7DUJ - chains A and Q of the 23 polymer chains in the assembly; structure by X-ray diffraction, 3.75 A resolution.

[Chain A]
Molecule: 30S Ribosomal RNA rRNA
From: Thermus thermophilus HB8
Sequence (1522 nucleotides; row label = number of the first residue in the row; note: 42 numbers in that range are skipped by the numbering (no residue carries them; nothing is unmodelled there); a row labelled like 190A-190L holds insertion residues (190A, then the next letters in order); numbering starts at 0):
     0 UUUGUUGGAGAGUCUGAUCCUGGCUCAGGGUGAACGCUGGCGGCGUGCCU
    50 AAGACAUGCAAGUCGUGCGGG
    73 CCGCGGGGUUUU
    88 ACUCCG
    95 UGGUC
   101 AGCGGCGGACGGGUGAGUAACGCGUGGGU
  129A G
   130 ACCUACCCGGAAGAGGGGGACAACCCGGGGAAACUCGGGCUAAUCCCCCA
   180 UGUGGACCCGC
190A-190L CCCUUGGGGUGU
   191 GUCCAAAGGGCUUU
   216 GCCCGCUUCCGGAUGGGCCCGCGUCCCAUCAGCUAGUUGGUGGGGUAAUG
   266 GCCCACCAAGGCGACGACGGGUAGCCGGUCUGAGAGGAUGGCCGGCCACA
   316 GGGGCACUGAGACACGGGCCCCACUCCUACGGGAGGCAGCAGUUAGGAAU
   366 CUUCCGCAAUGGGCGCAAGCCUGACGGAGCGACGCCGCUUGGAGGAAGAA
   416 GCCCUUCGGGGUGUAAACUCCUGAA
   442 CCCGGGACGAAACCCCCGACGA
   474 GGGGACUGACGGUACCGGG
   494 GUAAUAGCGCCGGCCAACUCCGUGCCAGCAGCCGCGGUAAUACGGAGGGC
   544 GCGAGCGUUACCCGGAUUCACUGGGCGUAAAGGGCGUGUAGGCGGCCUGG
   594 GGCGUCCCAUGUGAAAGACCACGGCUCAACCGUGGGGGAGCGUGGGAUAC
   644 GCUCAGGCUAGACGGUGGGAGAGGGUGGUGGAAUUCCCGGAGUAGCGGUG
   694 AAAUGCGCAGAUACCGGGAGGAACGCCGAUGGCGAAGGCAGCCACCUGGU
   744 CCACCCGUGACGCUGAGGCGCGAAAGCGUGGGGAGCAAACCGGAUUAGAU
   794 ACCCGGGUAGUCCACGCCCUAAACGAUGCGCGCUAGGUCUCUGGGUCU
   848 CCUGGGGGCCGAAGCUAACGCGUUAAGCGCGCCGCCUGGGGAGUACGGCC
   898 GCAAGGCUGAAACUCAAAGGAAUUGACGGGGGCCCGCACAAGCGGUGGAG
   948 CAUGUGGUUUAAUUCGAAGXAACGCGAAGAACCUUACCAGGCCUUGACAU
   998 GCUAGG
 1003A G
  1004 AACCCGGGUGAAAGCCUGGGGUGCCCC
1030A-1030D GCGA
  1031 GGGGAGCCCUAGCACAGGUGCUGCAUGGCCGUCGUCAGCUCGUGCCGUGA
  1081 GGUGUUGGGUUAAGUCCCGCAACGAGCGCAACCCCCGCCGUUAGUUGCCA
  1131 GCGGUUCGGCCGGGCACUCUAACGGGACUGCCCGCGAAA
  1171 GCGGGAGGAAGGAGGGGACGACGUCUGGUCAGCAUGGCCCUUACGGCCUG
  1221 GGCGACACACGUGCUACAAUGCCCACUACAAAGCGAUGCCACCCGGCAAC
  1271 GGGGAGCUAAUCGCAAAAAGGUGGGCCCAGUUCGGAUUGGGGUCUGCAAC
  1321 CCGACCCCAUGAAGCCGGAAUCGCUAGUAAUCGCGGAUCAG
 1361A C
  1362 CAUGCCGCGGUGAAUACGUUCCCGGGCCUUGUACACACXGCCXGUXACGC
  1412 CAUGGGAGCGGGCUCUACCCGAAGUCGCCGGG
  1446 AGCCUACGGG
  1459 CAGGCGCCGAGGGUAGGGCCCGUGACUGGGGCGAAGUCGUAACAAGGUAG
  1509 CUGUACCGGAAGGUGCGGCUGGAUCCACUCCUUUCU
Not modelled in the structure: 0-4, 1534-1538
Modified / non-standard residues: PSU (pseudouridine-5'-monophosphate) at position 516, 7MG (7N-methyl-8-hydroguanosine-5'-monophosphate) at position 527, M2G (N2-dimethylguanosine-5'-monophosphate) at position 966, 5MC (5-methylcytidine-5'-monophosphate) at position 967, 2MG (2N-methylguanosine-5'-monophosphate) at position 1207, 5MC (5-methylcytidine-5'-monophosphate) at position 1400, 4OC (4n,o2'-methylcytidine-5'-monophosphate) at position 1402, 5MC (5-methylcytidine-5'-monophosphate) at position 1404, 5MC (5-methylcytidine-5'-monophosphate) at position 1407, UR3 (3-methyluridine-5'-monophoshate) at position 1498, MA6 (6N-dimethyladenosine-5'-monophoshate) at position 1518, MA6 (6N-dimethyladenosine-5'-monophoshate) at position 1519, PSU (pseudouridine-5'-monophosphate) at position 1540, PSU (pseudouridine-5'-monophosphate) at position 1541
Bound ions: Mg2+ site 1 near G21 (its only coordinating residue here); Mg2+ site 2 near G38 (its only coordinating residue here); Mg2+ site 3 near G46 (its only coordinating residue here); Mg2+ site 4 near C48 (its only coordinating residue here); Mg2+ site 5: A59, C386, U387; Mg2+ site 6 near G61 (its only coordinating residue here); Mg2+ site 7 near G97 (its only coordinating residue here); Mg2+ site 8: G107, G324, G326; Mg2+ site 9: A109, G331; Mg2+ site 10: G111, G112; Mg2+ site 11 near G117 (its only coordinating residue here); Mg2+ site 12: C121, G124, U125; 98 more Mg2+ sites not listed
Small-molecule neighbours: Sisomicin (SIS; (1S,2S,3R,4S,6R)-4,6-diamino-3-{[(2S,3R)-3-amino-6-(aminomethyl)-3,4-dihydro-2H-pyran-2-yl]oxy}-2-hydroxycyclohexyl 3-deoxy-4-C-methyl-3-(methylamino)-beta-L-arabinopyranoside): 5MC_1404, G1405, U1406, 5MC_1407, A1408, C1409, G1491, A1492, A1493, G1494, U1495, C1496

[Chain Q]
Name: 30S ribosomal protein S17
From: Thermus thermophilus HB8
UniProt: P24321 (RS17_THETH); residue numbers follow UniProt; this construct covers 1-105
Amino-acid sequence (105 residues; numbered 1 to 105; the number before each row is that of its first residue):
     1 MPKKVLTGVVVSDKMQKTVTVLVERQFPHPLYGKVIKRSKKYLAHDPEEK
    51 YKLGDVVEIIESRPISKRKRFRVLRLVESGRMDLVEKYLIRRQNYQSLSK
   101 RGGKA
Not modelled in the structure: 1, 101-105
Bound ions: Mg2+: Asp13, Met15, Glu49

[Chain A / chain Q interface]
Residue-residue contacts (86; chain A residue first):
  G127(A) with Pro2(Q), hydrogen bond to the sugar; Glu61(Q), base contact
  G128(A) with Pro2(Q), sugar contact; Lys3(Q), hydrogen bond to the phosphate; Glu61(Q), sugar contact
  U129(A) with Lys3(Q), salt bridge to the phosphate
  A130(A) with Arg63(Q), salt bridge to the phosphate; Pro64(Q), base contact
  U190E(A) with Ser62(Q), base contact; Arg63(Q), hydrogen bond to the base; Arg72(Q), hydrogen bond to the base
  G190F(A) with Arg63(Q), hydrogen bond to the base
  C234(A) with Pro64(Q), sugar contact; Arg70(Q), hydrogen bond to the phosphate
  C235(A) with Glu61(Q), sugar contact; Arg70(Q), salt bridge to the phosphate; Phe71(Q), sugar contact
  G236(A) with Lys4(Q), sugar contact; Lys40(Q), salt bridge to the phosphate; Tyr42(Q), sugar contact
  C237(A) with Arg25(Q), hydrogen bond to the phosphate; Lys40(Q), salt bridge to the phosphate; Tyr42(Q), phosphate contact
  G238(A) with Arg25(Q), salt bridge to the phosphate
  A246(A) with Leu98(Q), hydrogen bond to the sugar; Ser99(Q), sugar contact
  G247(A) with Ser99(Q), phosphate contact; Lys100(Q), salt bridge to the phosphate
  U253(A) with Lys67(Q), salt bridge to the phosphate
  G254(A) with Met15(Q), sugar contact; Gln16(Q), hydrogen bond to the sugar; Thr18(Q), hydrogen bond to the sugar; Ser66(Q), hydrogen bond to the phosphate; Lys67(Q), phosphate contact; Lys69(Q), phosphate contact
  G255(A) with Gln16(Q), sugar contact; Lys17(Q), hydrogen bond to the phosphate; Ile65(Q), phosphate contact; Ser66(Q), phosphate contact; Lys69(Q), salt bridge to the phosphate
  U256(A) with Lys17(Q), salt bridge to the phosphate
  U264(A) with Arg63(Q), sugar contact; Pro64(Q), hydrogen bond to the sugar
  G265(A) with Pro64(Q), sugar contact; Ile65(Q), sugar contact; Ser66(Q), sugar contact; Lys67(Q), hydrogen bond to the sugar
  C267(A) with Lys67(Q), phosphate contact
  A273(A) with Gln16(Q), sugar contact
  G275(A) with Lys14(Q), phosphate contact; Met15(Q), sugar contact
  G276(A) with Ser12(Q), hydrogen bond to the phosphate; Thr20(Q), phosphate contact; Arg68(Q), hydrogen bond to the sugar
  C277(A) with Lys41(Q), salt bridge to the phosphate; Arg68(Q), salt bridge to the phosphate
  G278(A) with Lys41(Q), salt bridge to the phosphate; Tyr95(Q), base contact
  A279(A) with Tyr95(Q), hydrogen bond to the phosphate; Leu98(Q), base contact
  C280(A) with Lys37(Q), base contact; Arg38(Q), hydrogen bond to the sugar; Ser39(Q), hydrogen bond to the base; Arg91(Q), base contact
  C564(A) with Leu31(Q), base contact; Tyr32(Q), sugar contact
  U582(A) with Ile90(Q), sugar contact; Asn94(Q), hydrogen bond to the sugar
  A583(A) with Ile90(Q), sugar contact; Arg91(Q), hydrogen bond to the sugar; Asn94(Q), hydrogen bond to the sugar
  G584(A) with Lys87(Q), salt bridge to the phosphate; Arg91(Q), salt bridge to the phosphate
  G585(A) with Lys34(Q), hydrogen bond to the sugar; Lys37(Q), phosphate contact
  G597(A) with Val35(Q), sugar contact
  U598(A) with Pro28(Q), phosphate contact
  G635(A) with Pro2(Q), sugar contact; Lys4(Q), salt bridge to the phosphate
  G644(A) with Gln26(Q), base contact
  C647(A) with Arg81(Q), salt bridge to the phosphate
  G760(A) with Asn94(Q), hydrogen bond to the base; Ser97(Q), base contact; Leu98(Q), sugar contact
  C879(A) with Lys34(Q), salt bridge to the phosphate
  C896(A) with Lys100(Q), sugar contact
Interface residues without a listed pair, chain A (52 interface residues in all): G129A, U252, G266, C272, G301, C586, C596, U636, C645, A759, G761, C897
Interface residues without a listed pair, chain Q (48 interface residues in all): Phe27, Leu43, Arg92

[In short]
Chain A and chain Q form an interface of 52 and 48 residues respectively, with 24 hydrogen bonds and 18 salt
bridges. Polar contacts include U190E(A)-Arg63(Q), G190F(A)-Arg63(Q) and U190E(A)-Arg72(Q). Bound to chain A:
Sisomicin. The Mg2+ site 5 is built by A59(A), C386(A) and U387(A).
Here chain A is 30S Ribosomal RNA rRNA and chain Q is 30S ribosomal protein S17, both from Thermus
thermophilus HB8. Entry 7DUJ (Crystal structure of the Thermus thermophilus (HB8) 30S ribosomal subunit with
mRNA and cognate transfer RNA ...) was determined by X-ray diffraction.
